6SI6 - chains A and B; structure by X-ray diffraction, 1.98 A resolution.

Chain A (and B):
Name: Structural polyprotein
From: Drosophila x virus (isolate Chung/1996)
Notes: EC 3.4.21.-; chain B of this document is another copy of the same molecule, construct and numbering; everything in this record applies to it too
UniProt: Q96724 (POLS_DXV96); residues 2-309 here correspond to UniProt positions 725-1032 (UniProt number = residue number + 723)
Sequence (308 residues; each row starts with the number of its first residue):
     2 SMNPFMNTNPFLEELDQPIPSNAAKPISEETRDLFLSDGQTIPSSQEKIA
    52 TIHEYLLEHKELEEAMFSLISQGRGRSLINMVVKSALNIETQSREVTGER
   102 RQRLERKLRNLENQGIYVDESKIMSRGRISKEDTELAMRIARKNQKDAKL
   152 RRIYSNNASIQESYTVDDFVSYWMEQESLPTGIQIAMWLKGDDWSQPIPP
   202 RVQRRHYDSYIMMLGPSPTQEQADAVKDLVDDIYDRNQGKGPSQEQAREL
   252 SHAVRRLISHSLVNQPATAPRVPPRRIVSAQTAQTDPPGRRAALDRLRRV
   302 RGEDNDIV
Not modelled in the structure: 2-43, 91-309 (chain B: 2-41, 93-309)
UniProt features mapped onto this chain:
  - region: Leu298 to Asp307 (Interaction with VP1 protein)

How chain A and chain B interact:
Pairs across the interface - 65 pairs, chain A then chain B:
  Ser46(A) - Lys61(B)
  Ser46(A) - Glu64(B)  hydrogen bond
  Lys49(A) - Glu64(B)
  Lys49(A) - Glu65(B)  salt bridge
  Lys49(A) - Phe68(B)
  Ile50(A) - His54(B)
  Ile50(A) - Glu64(B)
  Thr52(A) - Phe68(B)
  Thr52(A) - Ile71(B)
  Ile53(A) - Glu64(B)
  Ile53(A) - Met67(B)  hydrophobic
  His54(A) - Ile50(B)
  Tyr56(A) - Ile71(B)  hydrophobic
  Tyr56(A) - Gly76(B)  hydrogen bond (side chain-backbone)
  Tyr56(A) - Arg77(B)  hydrogen bond (side chain-backbone)
  Tyr56(A) - Ile80(B)
  Leu57(A) - Ile53(B)  hydrophobic
  His60(A) - Ile80(B)
  Lys61(A) - Ser46(B)
  Glu62(A) - Arg77(B)  salt bridge
  Glu62(A) - Ile80(B)
  Glu62(A) - Val84(B)
  Leu63(A) - Val83(B)  hydrophobic
  Glu64(A) - Ser46(B)  hydrogen bond
  Glu64(A) - Lys49(B)
  Glu64(A) - Ile50(B)
  Glu64(A) - Ile53(B)
  Glu65(A) - Lys49(B)  salt bridge
  Ala66(A) - Val83(B)  hydrophobic
  Ala66(A) - Val84(B)  hydrophobic
  Ala66(A) - Ala87(B)  hydrophobic
  Met67(A) - Ile53(B)  hydrophobic
  Met67(A) - Met67(B)  hydrophobic
  Met67(A) - Val83(B)  hydrophobic
  Phe68(A) - Pro44(B)  hydrophobic
  Phe68(A) - Lys49(B)
  Phe68(A) - Thr52(B)
  Leu70(A) - Val83(B)  hydrophobic
  Leu70(A) - Ser86(B)
  Leu70(A) - Ala87(B)  hydrophobic
  Leu70(A) - Ile90(B)  hydrophobic
  Ile71(A) - Tyr56(B)  hydrophobic
  Arg75(A) - Ile90(B)
  Gly76(A) - Tyr56(B)  hydrogen bond (backbone-side chain)
  Arg77(A) - Tyr56(B)  hydrogen bond (backbone-side chain)
  Arg77(A) - Glu62(B)  salt bridge
  Leu79(A) - Val83(B)  hydrophobic
  Ile80(A) - Tyr56(B)
  Ile80(A) - His60(B)
  Ile80(A) - Glu62(B)
  Ile80(A) - Leu63(B)  hydrophobic
  Met82(A) - Met82(B)  hydrophobic
  Met82(A) - Ser86(B)
  Val83(A) - Leu63(B)  hydrophobic
  Val83(A) - Ala66(B)  hydrophobic
  Val83(A) - Met67(B)  hydrophobic
  Val83(A) - Leu70(B)  hydrophobic
  Val83(A) - Leu79(B)  hydrophobic
  Val83(A) - Val83(B)  hydrophobic
  Val84(A) - Glu62(B)
  Val84(A) - Ala66(B)  hydrophobic
  Ser86(A) - Leu70(B)
  Ser86(A) - Met82(B)
  Ala87(A) - Ala66(B)
  Ala87(A) - Leu70(B)  hydrophobic
Also at the interface, not in a pair above, chain A (33 interface residues in all): Pro44, Leu58, Ser78, Ile90
Also at the interface, not in a pair above, chain B (33 interface residues in all): Leu57, Ser69, Gln73, Arg75

In short:
The chain A/chain B interface involves 33 residues from each chain, with 6 hydrogen bonds and 4 salt bridges.
Among the polar pairs are Lys49(A)-Glu65(B), Glu62(A)-Arg77(B) and Ser46(A)-Glu64(B).
Both chains are Structural polyprotein (Drosophila x virus (isolate Chung/1996)). Entry 6SI6 (N-terminal
domain of Drosophila X virus VP3) was determined by X-ray diffraction.
